1OGI - chain A; structure by X-ray diffraction, 1.64 A resolution.

== Chain A ==
Name: Ferredoxin--nadp+ reductase
Source organism: Anabaena SP. (STRAIN pcc 7119)
Notes: EC 1.18.1.2
Reference sequence: P21890 (FENR_ANASO); residues 1-303 here correspond to UniProt positions 138-440 (UniProt number = residue number + 137)
Amino-acid sequence (303 residues; each row starts with the number of its first residue):
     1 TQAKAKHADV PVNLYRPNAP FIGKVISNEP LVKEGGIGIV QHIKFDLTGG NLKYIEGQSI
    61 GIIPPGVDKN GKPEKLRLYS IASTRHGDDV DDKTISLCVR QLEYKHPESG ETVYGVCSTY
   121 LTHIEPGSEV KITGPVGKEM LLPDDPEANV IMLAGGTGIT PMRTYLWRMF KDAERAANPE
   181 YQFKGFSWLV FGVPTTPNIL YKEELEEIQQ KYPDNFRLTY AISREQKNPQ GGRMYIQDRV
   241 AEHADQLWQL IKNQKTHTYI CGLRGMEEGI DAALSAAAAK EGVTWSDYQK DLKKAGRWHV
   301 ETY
Disordered / not traced: 1-8
Sequence notes: engineered mutation G155 (Thr292 in P21890), T160 (Ala297 in P21890); conflict Q246 (Glu383 in P21890)
Small-molecule neighbours: FAD (flavin-adenine dinucleotide): S59, R77, L78, Y79, S80, C98, V99, R100, L102, Y104, E108, G115, V116, C117, S118, T119, T157, T160, E301, Y303
Swiss-Prot annotation at these positions:
  - binding site (FAD): R77 to S80, C98 to R100, Y104, V116 to S118, T157
  - binding site (NADP(+)): S80, R100, T157, V193, P194, S223, R224, R233 to Q237, G262, L263, E301
Reported in the primary citation:
  - binding site for flavin-adenine dinucleotide: Y104 to V113, T160
  - contacts within the chain: T157-T160 (hydrogen bond)
  - mutagenesis - T155G/A160T (4-fold), L263A: decreased binding to NADP
  - mutagenesis - T155G/A160T, T155G/A160T/L263P: decreased catalytic activity on NADPH
  - mutagenesis - T155G/A160T/S223D/R224Q/R233L/Y235F: decreased catalytic activity on NADH
  - mutagenesis - R233L/Y235F (70-fold): decreased catalytic activity
  - mutagenesis - T155G/A160T/L263P: increased catalytic activity on NADH

== In short ==
Bound to chain A: flavin-adenine dinucleotide. Curated annotation (UniProt) lists 12 FAD-binding residues and
15 NADP+-binding residues. The paper reports a binding site for flavin-adenine dinucleotide at Y104 and T160;
T155G/A160T and L263A reduce binding to NADP; 5 substitutions were tested in all.
Chain A is Ferredoxin--nadp+ reductase (Anabaena SP. (STRAIN pcc 7119)); the structure, Ferredoxin:nadp+
reductase mutant with thr 155 replaced by gly and ala 160 replaced by thr (T155G-A160T), was determined by
X-ray diffraction, deposited together with 1H42 and 1OGJ.
